PDB entry 7XUQ | X-ray diffraction, 2.50 A resolution | chain A

Chain A:
Protein: Transcriptional regulator, PadR-like family
From: Lactococcus lactis subsp. cremoris MG1363
Reference sequence: A2RI36 (A2RI36_LACLM); residues 2-116 here = UniProt positions 2-116
Amino-acid sequence (132 residues; row label = number of the first residue in the row; numbering starts at 0):
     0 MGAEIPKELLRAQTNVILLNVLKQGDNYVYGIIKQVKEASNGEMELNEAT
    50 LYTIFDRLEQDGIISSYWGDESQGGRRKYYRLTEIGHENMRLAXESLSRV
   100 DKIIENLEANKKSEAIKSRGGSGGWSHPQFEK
Disordered / not traced: 0-3, 117-131
Differences from the reference sequence: initiating methionine (0); expression tag (1, 117-131); engineered mutation L8 (Met in A2RI36), D55 (Lys in A2RI36), Q59 (Lys in A2RI36), L96 (Trp in A2RI36); conflict DFF_93 (Phe in A2RI36)
Modified / non-standard residues: DFF (4-benzoyl-D-phenylalanine) at position 93
Residues lining bound ligands: I1A (dimethyl 2-[[2-methyl-1-[(2-methylpropan-2-yl)oxycarbonyl]indol-3-yl]methyl]-2-prop-2-enyl-propanedioate): L8, A11, Q12, N14, V15, L18, N88, M89, A92, DFF_93, L96

In short:
Chain A binds compound I1A.
Chain A is Transcriptional regulator, PadR-like family (Lactococcus lactis subsp. cremoris MG1363); the
structure, Crystal structure of Tpe3.0 complexed with N-Boc-3-alkenylindole, was determined by X-ray
diffraction together with 7XUP from the same study.
